Entry 7EOU (electron microscopy, 4.30 A resolution (low resolution: residue-level contacts below are approximate; hydrogen-bond / salt-bridge calls are withheld)); this record covers chains C and D of the 4 polymer chains in the assembly.

# Chain C
Name: Glutamate receptor ionotropic, NMDA 2A
Source organism: Homo sapiens
UniProt: Q12879 (NMDE1_HUMAN); numbering as in UniProt (aligned over 1-842)
Amino-acid sequence (853 residues; row label = number of the first residue in the row):
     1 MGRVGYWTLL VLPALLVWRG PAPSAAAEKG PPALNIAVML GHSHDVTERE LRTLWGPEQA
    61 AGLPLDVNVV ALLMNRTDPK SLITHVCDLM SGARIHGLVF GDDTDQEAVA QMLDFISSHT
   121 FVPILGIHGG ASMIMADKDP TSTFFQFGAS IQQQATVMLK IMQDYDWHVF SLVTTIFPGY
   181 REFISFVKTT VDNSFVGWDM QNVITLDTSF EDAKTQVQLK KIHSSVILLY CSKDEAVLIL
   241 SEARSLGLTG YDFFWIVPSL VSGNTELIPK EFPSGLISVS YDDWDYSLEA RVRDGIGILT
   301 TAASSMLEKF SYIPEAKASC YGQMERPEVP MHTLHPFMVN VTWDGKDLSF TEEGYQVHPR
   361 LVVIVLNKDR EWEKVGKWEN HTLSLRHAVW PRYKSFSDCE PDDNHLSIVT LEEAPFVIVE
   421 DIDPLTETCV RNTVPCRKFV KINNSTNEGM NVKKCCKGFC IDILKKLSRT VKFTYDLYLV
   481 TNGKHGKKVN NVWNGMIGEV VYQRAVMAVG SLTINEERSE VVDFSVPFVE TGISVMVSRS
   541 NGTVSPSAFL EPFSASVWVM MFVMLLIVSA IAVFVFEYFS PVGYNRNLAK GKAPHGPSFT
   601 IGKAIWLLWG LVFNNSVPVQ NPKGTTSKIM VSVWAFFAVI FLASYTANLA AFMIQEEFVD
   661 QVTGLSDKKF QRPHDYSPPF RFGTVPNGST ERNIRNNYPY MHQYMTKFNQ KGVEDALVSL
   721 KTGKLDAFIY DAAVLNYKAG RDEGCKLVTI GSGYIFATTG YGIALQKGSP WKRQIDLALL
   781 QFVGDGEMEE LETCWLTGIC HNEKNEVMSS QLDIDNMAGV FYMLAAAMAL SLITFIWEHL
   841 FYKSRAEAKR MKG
Unresolved in the structure: 1-33, 542-548, 582-597, 617-624, 656-660, 804-812, 838-853
Sequence notes: engineered mutation Cys-794 (Leu in Q12879); expression tag (843-853)
Disulfide bonds: Cys-87/Cys-320, Cys-429/Cys-455, Cys-745/Cys-800
Glycans and other covalent adducts: N-acetylglucosamine (NAG) linked to Asn-687
Ligand contacts: 6RM (7-[(4-fluoranylphenoxy)methyl]-3-[(1R,2R)-2-(hydroxymethyl)cyclopropyl]-2-methyl-[1,3]thiazolo[3,2-a]pyrimidin-5-one): Ile-514, Val-526, Pro-527, Phe-528, Val-529, Glu-530, Thr-758, Thr-759, Gly-760
Curated features (UniProtKB/Swiss-Prot):
  - region: Phe-599 to Gln-620 (Pore-forming)
  - binding site (Zn(2+)): His-44, His-128, Glu-266, Asp-282
  - binding site (L-glutamate): Ser-511, Thr-513, Arg-518, Ser-689, Thr-690, Asp-731
  - site: Asn-614 (Functional determinant of NMDA receptors)
  - glycosylation (N-linked (GlcNAc...) asparagine): Asn-75, Asn-340, Asn-380, Asn-443, Asn-444, Asn-541, Asn-687

# Chain D
Name: Glutamate receptor ionotropic, NMDA 1
Source organism: Homo sapiens
UniProt: Q05586 (NMDZ1_HUMAN); numbering as in UniProt (aligned over 1-847)
Amino-acid sequence (847 residues; each row starts with the number of its first residue):
     1 MSTMRLLTLA LLFSCSVARA ACDPKIVNIG AVLSTRKHEQ MFREAVNQAN KRHGSWKIQL
    61 NATSVTHKPN AIQMALSVCE DLISSQVYAI LVSHPPTPND HFTPTPVSYT AGFYRIPVLG
   121 LTTRMSIYSD KSIHLSFLRT VPPYSHQSSV WFEMMRVYSW NHIILLVSDD HEGRAAQKRL
   181 ETLLEERESK AEKVLQFDPG TKNVTALLME AKELEARVII LSASEDDAAT VYRAAAMLNM
   241 TGSGYVWLVG EREISGNALR YAPDGILGLQ LINGKNESAH ISDAVGVVAQ AVHELLEKEN
   301 ITDPPRGCVG NTNIWKTGPL FKRVLMSSKY ADGVTGRVEF NEDGDRKFAN YSIMNLQNRK
   361 LVQVGIYNGT HVIPNDRKII WPGGETEKPR GYQMSTRLKI VTIHQEPFVY VKPTLSDGTC
   421 KEEFTVNGDP VKKVICTGPN DTSPGSPRHT VPQCCYGFCI DLLIKLARTM NFTYEVHLVA
   481 DGKFGTQERV NNSNKKEWNG MMGELLSGQA DMIVAPLTIN NERAQYIEFS KPFKYQGLTI
   541 LVKKEIPRST LDSFMQPFQS TLWLLVGLSV HVVAVMLYLL DRFSPFGRFK VNSEEEEEDA
   601 LTLSSAMWFS WGVLLNSGIG EGAPRSFSAR ILGMVWAGFA MIIVASYTAN LAAFLVLDRP
   661 EERITGINDP RLRNPSDKFI YATVKQSSVD IYFRRQVCLS TMYRHMEKHN YESAAEAIQA
   721 VRDNKLHAFI WDSAVLEFEA SQKCDLVTTG ELFFRSGFGI GMRKDSPWKQ NVSLSILKSH
   781 ENGFMEDLDK TWVRYQECDS RSNAPATLTF ENMAGVFMLV AGGIVAGIFL IFIEIAYKRH
   841 KDARRKQ
Unresolved in the structure: 1-24, 550-553, 585-602, 621-625, 799-808, 845-847
Sequence notes: engineered mutation Cys-698 (Glu in Q05586)
Disulfide bonds: Cys-79/Cys-308, Cys-420/Cys-454, Cys-436/Cys-455, Cys-744/Cys-798
Glycans and other covalent adducts: N-acetylglucosamine (NAG) linked to Asn-61, Asn-203, Asn-239, Asn-276, Asn-368, Asn-471, Asn-771
Ligand contacts: 6RM (7-[(4-fluoranylphenoxy)methyl]-3-[(1R,2R)-2-(hydroxymethyl)cyclopropyl]-2-methyl-[1,3]thiazolo[3,2-a]pyrimidin-5-one): Ile-519, Lys-531, Pro-532, Phe-533, Tyr-535, Arg-755, Gly-757, Leu-777, His-780
Curated features (UniProtKB/Swiss-Prot):
  - region: Leu-603 to Pro-624 (Pore-forming)
  - binding site (glycine): Pro-516, Thr-518, Arg-523, Ser-688, Asp-732
  - glycosylation (N-linked (GlcNAc...) asparagine): Asn-61, Asn-203, Asn-239, Asn-276, Asn-300, Asn-350, Asn-368, Asn-440, Asn-471, Asn-491, Asn-674, Asn-771

# Chain C / chain D interface
Residue-residue contacts (60; chain C residue first):
  Ile-514(C) with Leu-777(D)
  Asn-515(C) with Glu-781(D)
  Glu-516(C) with Leu-774(D); Leu-777(D); Lys-778(D); Glu-781(D)
  Ser-519(C) with Leu-774(D); Leu-777(D)
  Glu-520(C) with Leu-774(D)
  Phe-524(C) with Lys-531(D)
  Ser-525(C) with Lys-531(D)
  Glu-530(C) with Tyr-535(D)
  Val-557(C) with Thr-809(D)
  Met-564(C) with Phe-817(D)
  Val-568(C) with Phe-817(D)
  Val-575(C) with Ile-828(D)
  Phe-579(C) with Ile-828(D)
  Asn-614(C) with Asn-616(D)
  Thr-625(C) with Ile-835(D)
  Thr-626(C) with Ile-831(D); Ile-835(D)
  Lys-628(C) with Trp-608(D)
  Ile-629(C) with Trp-611(D)
  Val-631(C) with Leu-615(D)
  Ser-632(C) with Leu-615(D)
  Val-633(C) with Ile-824(D)
  Ala-635(C) with Leu-615(D)
  Phe-637(C) with Phe-817(D); Val-820(D)
  Ile-640(C) with Tyr-647(D)
  Phe-641(C) with Met-813(D)
  Ala-643(C) with Thr-648(D); Leu-651(D)
  Ser-644(C) with Leu-651(D)
  Ala-647(C) with Ala-652(D); Leu-655(D)
  Asn-648(C) with Leu-655(D)
  Asn-693(C) with Glu-781(D)
  Tyr-754(C) with Arg-794(D)
  Phe-756(C) with His-780(D); Glu-781(D); Glu-786(D)
  Ala-757(C) with His-780(D)
  Thr-758(C) with His-780(D)
  Arg-773(C) with Gln-525(D); Lys-764(D)
  Leu-777(C) with Asn-521(D); Ala-524(D); Gln-525(D)
  Leu-780(C) with Ile-519(D); Asn-520(D); Asn-521(D); Ala-524(D); Arg-695(D)
  Gln-781(C) with Asn-521(D); Arg-695(D)
  Val-783(C) with Arg-755(D)
  Gly-784(C) with Arg-695(D); Gln-696(D)
  Asp-785(C) with Arg-695(D)
Other interface residues (no listed pair), chain C (51 interface residues in all): Pro-581, Gly-610, Leu-611, Ser-616, Met-630, Val-639, Ala-651, Ile-654, Thr-759, Asp-776
Other interface residues (no listed pair), chain D (41 interface residues in all): Phe-533, Val-644, Val-656, Phe-754, Gly-783, Arg-839

# Overview
Chain C and chain D form an interface of 51 and 41 residues respectively. Compound 6RM is bound between chain
C and chain D. N-acetylglucosamine is covalently linked to Asn-687(C). N-acetylglucosamine is covalently
linked to Asn-61(D), Asn-203(D), Asn-239(D), Asn-276(D), Asn-368(D) and Asn-471(D) and 1 more.
Chain C is Glutamate receptor ionotropic, NMDA 2A and chain D is Glutamate receptor ionotropic, NMDA 1, both
from Homo sapiens; the structure, Structure of the human GluN1/GluN2A NMDA receptor in the
glycine/glutamate/GNE-6901/9-AA bound state, was determined by electron microscopy together with 7EOQ, 7EOR,
7EOS and 7EOT from the same study.
